Entry 8W0G (electron microscopy, 3.80 A resolution); this record covers chains A and E of the 12 polymer chains in the assembly.

Chain A:
Molecule: DNA replication licensing factor MCM2
Source organism: Homo sapiens
Notes: EC 3.6.4.12
UniProt: P49736 (MCM2_HUMAN); residue numbers follow UniProt; this construct covers 1-904
Amino-acid sequence (904 residues; numbered 1 to 904; the number before each row is that of its first residue):
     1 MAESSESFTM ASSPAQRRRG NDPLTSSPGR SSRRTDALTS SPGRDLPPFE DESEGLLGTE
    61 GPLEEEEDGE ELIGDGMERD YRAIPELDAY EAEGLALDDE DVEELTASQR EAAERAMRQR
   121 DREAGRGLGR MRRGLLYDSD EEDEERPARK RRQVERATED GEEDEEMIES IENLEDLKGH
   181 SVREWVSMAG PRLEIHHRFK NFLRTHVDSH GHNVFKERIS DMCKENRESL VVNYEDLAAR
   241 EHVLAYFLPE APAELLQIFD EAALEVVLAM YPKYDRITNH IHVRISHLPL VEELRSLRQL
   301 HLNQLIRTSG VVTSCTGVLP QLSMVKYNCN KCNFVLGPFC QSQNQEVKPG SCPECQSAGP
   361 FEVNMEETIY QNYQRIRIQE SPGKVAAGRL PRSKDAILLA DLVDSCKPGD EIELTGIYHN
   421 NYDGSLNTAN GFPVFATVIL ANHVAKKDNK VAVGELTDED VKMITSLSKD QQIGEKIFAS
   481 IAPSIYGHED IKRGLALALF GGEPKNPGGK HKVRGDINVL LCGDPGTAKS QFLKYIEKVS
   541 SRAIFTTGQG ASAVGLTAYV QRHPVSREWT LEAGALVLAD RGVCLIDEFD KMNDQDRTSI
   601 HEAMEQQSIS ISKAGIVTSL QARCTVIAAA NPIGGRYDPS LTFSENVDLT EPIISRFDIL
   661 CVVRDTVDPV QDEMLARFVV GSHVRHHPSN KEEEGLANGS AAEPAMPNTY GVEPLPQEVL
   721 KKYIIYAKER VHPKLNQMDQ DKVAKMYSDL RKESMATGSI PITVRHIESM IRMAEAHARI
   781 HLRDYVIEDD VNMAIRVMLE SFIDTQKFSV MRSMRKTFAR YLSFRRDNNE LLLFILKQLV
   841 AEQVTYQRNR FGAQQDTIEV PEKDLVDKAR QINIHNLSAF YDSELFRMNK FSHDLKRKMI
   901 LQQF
Disordered / not traced: 1-175, 273-279, 343-350, 426-430, 550-555, 692-710, 755-761, 826-904
Swiss-Prot annotation at these positions:
  - zinc finger: Cys329 to Cys355 (C4-type)
  - motif: Ser655 to Asp658 (Arginine finger)
  - binding site (ADP): Ser530, Gln531
  - modified residue: Ala2 (N-acetylalanine), Ser12 (Phosphoserine), Ser13 (Phosphoserine), Thr25 (Phosphothreonine), Ser26 (Phosphoserine), Ser27 (Phosphoserine), Ser32 (Phosphoserine), Thr39 (Phosphothreonine), Ser40 (Phosphoserine), Ser41 (Phosphoserine), Ser53 (Phosphoserine), Thr59 (Phosphothreonine), Ser108 (Phosphoserine), Tyr137 (Phosphotyrosine), Ser139 (Phosphoserine), Lys216 (N6-acetyllysine), Ser381 (Phosphoserine), Ser484 (Phosphoserine)
  - cross-link: Lys178 (Glycyl lysine isopeptide (Lys-Gly) (interchain with G-Cter in SUMO2))
Bound ions: Zn2+: Cys329, Cys352, Cys355; Mg2+: Ser530 (together with ATP)
Residues lining bound ligands: ATP: Ser484, Ile485, Tyr486, His488, Pro525, Gly526, Thr527, Ala528, Lys529, Ser530, Gln531, Asp587, Glu588, Asn631, Leu675, Val679

Chain E:
Molecule: DNA replication licensing factor MCM6
Source organism: Homo sapiens
Notes: EC 3.6.4.12
UniProt: Q14566 (MCM6_HUMAN); numbering as in UniProt (aligned over 1-821)
Amino-acid sequence (821 residues; numbered 1 to 821; the number before each row is that of its first residue):
     1 MDLAAAAEPG AGSQHLEVRD EVAEKCQKLF LDFLEEFQSS DGEIKYLQLA EELIRPERNT
    61 LVVSFVDLEQ FNQQLSTTIQ EEFYRVYPYL CRALKTFVKD RKEIPLAKDF YVAFQDLPTR
   121 HKIRELTSSR IGLLTRISGQ VVRTHPVHPE LVSGTFLCLD CQTVIRDVEQ QFKYTQPNIC
   181 RNPVCANRRR FLLDTNKSRF VDFQKVRIQE TQAELPRGSI PRSLEVILRA EAVESAQAGD
   241 KCDFTGTLIV VPDVSKLSTP GARAETNSRV SGVDGYETEG IRGLRALGVR DLSYRLVFLA
   301 CCVAPTNPRF GGKELRDEEQ TAESIKNQMT VKEWEKVFEM SQDKNLYHNL CTSLFPTIHG
   361 NDEVKRGVLL MLFGGVPKTT GEGTSLRGDI NVCIVGDPST AKSQFLKHVE EFSPRAVYTS
   421 GKASSAAGLT AAVVRDEESH EFVIEAGALM LADNGVCCID EFDKMDVRDQ VAIHEAMEQQ
   481 TISITKAGVK ATLNARTSIL AAANPISGHY DRSKSLKQNI NLSAPIMSRF DLFFILVDEC
   541 NEVTDYAIAR RIVDLHSRIE ESIDRVYSLD DIRRYLLFAR QFKPKISKES EDFIVEQYKH
   601 LRQRDGSGVT KSSWRITVRQ LESMIRLSEA MARMHCCDEV QPKHVKEAFR LLNKSIIRVE
   661 TPDVNLDQEE EIQMEVDEGA GGINGHADSP APVNGINGYN EDINQESAPK ASLRLGFSEY
   721 CRISNLIVLH LRKVEEEEDE SALKRSELVN WYLKEIESEI DSEEELINKK RIIEKVIHRL
   781 THYDHVLIEL TQAGLKGSTE GSESYEEDPY LVVNPNYLLE D
Disordered / not traced: 1-16, 255-291, 308-320, 607-610, 662-821
Swiss-Prot annotation at these positions:
  - motif: Ser528 to Asp531 (Arginine finger)
  - binding site (ATP): His359, Ser399, Thr400, Ala401, Lys402, Ser403, Asn504
  - binding site (ADP): Arg619, Glu622
  - modified residue: Met1 (N-acetylmethionine), Ser13 (Phosphoserine), Ser219 (Phosphoserine), Ser271 (Phosphoserine), Thr278 (Phosphothreonine), Lys643 (N6-acetyllysine), Ser689 (Phosphoserine), Ser762 (Phosphoserine), Thr791 (Phosphothreonine)
Bound ions: Zn2+: Cys158, Cys161, Cys180, Cys185; Mg2+: Ser403 (together with ATP) (shared with 1 residue of chain C)
Residues lining bound ligands:
  - ATP (adenosine-5'-triphosphate): Thr357, Ile358, His359, Asn361, Asp397, Pro398, Ser399, Thr400, Ala401, Lys402, Ser403, Gln404, Glu461, Asn504, Ile548, Ile552
  - ATP: Glu478, Pro525, Arg529, Val618, Arg619, Glu622

How chain A and chain E interact:
Contacting residue pairs (74; chain A residue first):
  Arg298(A) - Pro56(E)
  Arg298(A) - Glu57(E)  salt bridge
  Gln299(A) - Asp202(E)  hydrogen bond
  Leu300(A) - Pro105(E)  hydrophobic
  Leu300(A) - Ala107(E)
  Asn303(A) - Asn196(E)  hydrogen bond (side chain-backbone)
  Lys326(A) - Gln176(E)  hydrogen bond
  Lys326(A) - Phe191(E)  hydrogen bond (side chain-backbone)
  Asn328(A) - Arg189(E)  hydrogen bond
  Asn333(A) - Arg188(E)
  Asn333(A) - Arg189(E)  hydrogen bond
  Val335(A) - Arg189(E)
  Pro338(A) - Tyr174(E)
  Asn364(A) - Arg189(E)  hydrogen bond (side chain-backbone)
  Asn364(A) - Arg190(E)
  Met365(A) - Arg190(E)
  Met365(A) - Leu192(E)  hydrophobic
  Glu367(A) - Leu192(E)
  Leu390(A) - Lys490(E)
  His419(A) - Asn196(E)
  Asn420(A) - Pro149(E)
  Asn420(A) - Thr195(E)
  Asn420(A) - Asn196(E)
  Asn420(A) - Phe200(E)
  Tyr422(A) - Leu193(E)
  Tyr422(A) - Thr195(E)
  Phe432(A) - Glu150(E)
  Phe432(A) - Leu151(E)  hydrophobic
  Phe432(A) - Lys173(E)
  Phe432(A) - Tyr174(E)
  Val434(A) - His148(E)
  Val434(A) - Glu150(E)
  Phe435(A) - Pro149(E)
  Phe435(A) - Leu151(E)  hydrophobic
  Phe435(A) - Phe200(E)  hydrophobic
  Thr437(A) - Pro149(E)
  Pro525(A) - Thr617(E)
  Gly526(A) - Arg619(E)
  Lys538(A) - Glu382(E)
  Gln549(A) - Val471(E)
  Pro564(A) - Ala487(E)  hydrophobic
  Arg636(A) - Arg615(E)
  Asp665(A) - Arg602(E)  salt bridge
  Asp665(A) - Thr617(E)
  Asp665(A) - Val618(E)
  Thr666(A) - Arg602(E)  hydrogen bond (backbone-side chain)
  Val667(A) - Arg602(E)
  Val667(A) - Asp605(E)
  Asp672(A) - Tyr598(E)
  Asp672(A) - Arg602(E)  salt bridge
  Glu673(A) - Lys599(E)  salt bridge
  Ala676(A) - Leu621(E)  hydrophobic
  Arg677(A) - Val595(E)
  Val679(A) - Leu621(E)  hydrophobic
  Val680(A) - Glu591(E)
  His683(A) - Lys378(E)  hydrogen bond (backbone-side chain)
  His683(A) - Leu386(E)
  His683(A) - Ile625(E)
  Val684(A) - Lys378(E)
  Val684(A) - Ile586(E)  hydrophobic
  Val684(A) - Glu591(E)
  His686(A) - Lys378(E)
  His686(A) - Thr379(E)
  His686(A) - Thr380(E)
  His686(A) - Gly381(E)
  His687(A) - Val376(E)
  His687(A) - Lys378(E)
  His687(A) - Lys583(E)  hydrogen bond (side chain-backbone)
  His687(A) - Pro584(E)  hydrogen bond (side chain-backbone)
  His687(A) - Lys585(E)
  Pro688(A) - Val376(E)  hydrophobic
  Pro688(A) - Pro377(E)
  Pro688(A) - Lys378(E)
  Ser689(A) - Lys585(E)  hydrogen bond
Interface residues without a listed pair, chain A (57 interface residues in all): Arg183, Glu184, Cys332, Gly337, Arg377, Gln379, Arg392, Asn421, Ser484, Ser530, Gln531, His563, Lys591, Asp668, Leu675, Gln717
Interface residues without a listed pair, chain E (61 interface residues in all): Lys108, Leu159, Arg166, Lys197, Thr384, Phe442, Glu478, Gly488, Ala491, Pro525, Ser528, Ile594, Ile616

Overview:
Chain A and chain E form an interface of 57 and 61 residues respectively; the contacts include 12 hydrogen
bonds and 4 salt bridges. Polar pairs include Arg298(A)-Glu57(E), Asp665(A)-Arg602(E) and Asp672(A)-Arg602(E).
One ATP molecule is bound between chain A and chain E.
Chain A is DNA replication licensing factor MCM2 and chain E is DNA replication licensing factor MCM6, both
from Homo sapiens; the structure, Cryo-EM structure of a human MCM2-7 dimer, was determined by electron
microscopy, deposited together with 8W0E, 8W0F, 8W0I and 9CAQ.
